Entry 6KSS (electron microscopy, 8.10 A resolution (very low resolution: no residue pairs are listed; an interface is given only as per-side residue counts)); this record covers chains A and B of the 4 polymer chains in the assembly.

Chain A (and B):
Name: Glutamate receptor ionotropic, delta-1
From: Rattus norvegicus
Notes: chain B of this document is another copy of the same molecule, construct and numbering; everything in this record applies to it too
UniProtKB: Q62640 (GRID1_RAT); residues 1-851 here correspond to UniProt positions 21-871 (UniProt number = residue number + 20)
Amino-acid sequence (856 residues; row label = number of the first residue in the row):
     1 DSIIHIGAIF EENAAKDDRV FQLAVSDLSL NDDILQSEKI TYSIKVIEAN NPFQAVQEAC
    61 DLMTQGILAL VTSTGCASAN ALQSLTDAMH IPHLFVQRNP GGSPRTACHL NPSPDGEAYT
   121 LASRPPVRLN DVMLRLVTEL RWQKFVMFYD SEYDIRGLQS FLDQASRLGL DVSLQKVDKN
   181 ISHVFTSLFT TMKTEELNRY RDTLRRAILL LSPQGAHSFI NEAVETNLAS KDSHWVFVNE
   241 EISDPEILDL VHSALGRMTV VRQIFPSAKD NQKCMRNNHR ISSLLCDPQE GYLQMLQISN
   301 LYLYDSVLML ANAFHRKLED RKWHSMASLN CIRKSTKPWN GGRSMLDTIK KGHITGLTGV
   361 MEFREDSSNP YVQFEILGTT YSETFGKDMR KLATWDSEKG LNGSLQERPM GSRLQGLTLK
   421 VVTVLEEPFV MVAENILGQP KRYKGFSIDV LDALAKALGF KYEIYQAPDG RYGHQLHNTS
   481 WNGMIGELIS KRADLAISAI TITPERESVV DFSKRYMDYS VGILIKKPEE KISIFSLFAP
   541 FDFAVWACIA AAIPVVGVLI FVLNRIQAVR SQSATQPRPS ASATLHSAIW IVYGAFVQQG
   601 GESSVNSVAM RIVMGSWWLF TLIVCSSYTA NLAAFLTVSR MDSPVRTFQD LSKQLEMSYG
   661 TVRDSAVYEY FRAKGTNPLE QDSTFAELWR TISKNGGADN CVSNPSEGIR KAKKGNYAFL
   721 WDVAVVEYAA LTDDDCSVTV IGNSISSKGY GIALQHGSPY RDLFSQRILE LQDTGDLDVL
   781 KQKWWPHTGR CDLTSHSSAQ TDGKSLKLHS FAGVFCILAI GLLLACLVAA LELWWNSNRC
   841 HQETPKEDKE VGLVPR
Not modelled in the structure: 1, 406-416, 528-531, 562-608, 638-643, 794-809, 839-856
Disulfides: C60-C331, C76-C108, C274-C286, C736-C791
Reported in the primary citation:
  - self-association interface (contacts with another copy of this molecule); pairs are residue here / residue on that copy: I155-I155, K514-K514
  - mutagenesis - A634C: increased signaling

Chain A / chain B interface:
At this resolution (8 A) residue pairs are not listed: 90 residues of chain A and 93 of chain B lie at the interface.

In short:
90 residues of chain A and 93 residues of chain B are in contact. From the paper: A634C of chain A increases
signaling; a self-association interface involving I155(A) and K514(A).
Chain A and chain B are both Glutamate receptor ionotropic, delta-1 (Rattus norvegicus); the structure, Rat
GluD1 receptor(compact conformation) in complex with 7-CKA and Calcium ions, was determined by electron
microscopy (same publication as 6KSP).
